PDB entry 8YWA | electron microscopy, 3.14 A resolution | chains H and A of the 8 polymer chains in the assembly

Chain H:
Molecule: Immunoglobulin heavy constant epsilon
From: Homo sapiens
Amino-acid sequence (577 residues; numbered -23 to 553; the number before each row is that of its first residue; numbers below 1 keep their minus sign (Met-23 is residue -23)):
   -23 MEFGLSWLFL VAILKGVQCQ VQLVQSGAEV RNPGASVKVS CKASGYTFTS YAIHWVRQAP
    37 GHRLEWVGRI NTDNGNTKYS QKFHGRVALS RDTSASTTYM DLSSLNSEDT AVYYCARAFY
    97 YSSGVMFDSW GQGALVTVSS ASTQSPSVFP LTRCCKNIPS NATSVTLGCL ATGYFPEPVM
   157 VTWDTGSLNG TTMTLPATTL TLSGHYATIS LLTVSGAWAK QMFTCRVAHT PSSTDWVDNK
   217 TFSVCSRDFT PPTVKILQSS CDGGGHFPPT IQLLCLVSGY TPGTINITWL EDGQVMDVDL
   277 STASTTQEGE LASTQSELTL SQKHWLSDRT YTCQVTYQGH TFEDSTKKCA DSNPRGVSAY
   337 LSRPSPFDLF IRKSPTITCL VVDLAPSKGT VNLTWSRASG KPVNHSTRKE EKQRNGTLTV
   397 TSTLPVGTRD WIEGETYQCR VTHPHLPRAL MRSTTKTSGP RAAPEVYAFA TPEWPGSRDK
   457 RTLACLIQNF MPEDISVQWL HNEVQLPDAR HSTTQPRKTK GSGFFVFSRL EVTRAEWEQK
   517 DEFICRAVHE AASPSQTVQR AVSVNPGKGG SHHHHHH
Not modelled in the structure: -23 to 116, 543-553
Disulfide bonds: Cys251-Cys309, Cys355-Cys415, Cys461-Cys521
Ligand contacts: N-acetylglucosamine (NAG; 2-acetamido-2-deoxy-beta-D-glucopyranose): Arg331, Val358, Asp359, Gln389, Asn391

Chain A:
Molecule: High affinity immunoglobulin epsilon receptor subunit alpha
From: Homo sapiens
UniProtKB: P12319 (FCERA_HUMAN); residue numbers follow UniProt; this construct covers 26-257
Amino-acid sequence (267 residues; row label = number of the first residue in the row):
     4 MDMRVPAQLL GLLLLWLSGA RCVPQKPKVS LNPPWNRIFK GENVTLTCNG NNFFEVSSTK
    64 WFHNGSLSEE TNSSLNIVNA KFEDSGEYKC QHQQVNESEP VYLEVFSDWL LLQASAEVVM
   124 EGQPLFLRCH GWRNWDVYKV IYYKDGEALK YWYENHNISI TNATVEDSGT YYCTGKVWQL
   184 DYESEPLNIT VIKAPREKYW LQFFIPLLVV ILFAVDTGLF ISTQQQVTFL LKIKRTRKGF
   244 RLLNPHPKPN PKNNGGGSMD YKDDDDK
Not modelled in the structure: 4-26, 197-199, 235-270
Differences from the reference sequence: initiating methionine (4); expression tag (5-25, 258-270)
UniProt features mapped onto this chain:
  - glycosylation (N-linked (GlcNAc...) asparagine): Asn46, Asn67, Asn75, Asn99, Asn160, Asn165, Asn191
Disulfide bonds: Cys51-Cys93, Cys132-Cys176
Ligand contacts:
  - N-acetylglucosamine (NAG; 2-acetamido-2-deoxy-beta-D-glucopyranose), molecule 1: Trp38, Asn158, Asn160
  - N-acetylglucosamine (NAG), molecule 2: Asn67, Phe85, Glu86, Ser88
  - N-acetylglucosamine (NAG), molecule 3: Gly125, Thr164, Asn165

Chain H / chain A interface:
Pairs across the interface - 19 pairs, chain H then chain A:
  Asn329(H) - Trp181(A)
  Asn329(H) - Gln182(A)  hydrogen bond (backbone-side chain)
  Pro330(H) - Trp181(A)
  Pro330(H) - Gln182(A)
  Arg331(H) - Trp181(A)
  Arg331(H) - Gln182(A)
  Arg331(H) - Leu183(A)
  Gly332(H) - Trp181(A)
  Val333(H) - Leu183(A)
  His421(H) - Trp135(A)  hydrogen bond (backbone-side chain)
  His421(H) - Arg136(A)  hydrogen bond
  Leu422(H) - Trp112(A)  hydrophobic
  Pro423(H) - Ser110(A)  hydrogen bond (backbone-side chain)
  Pro423(H) - Asp111(A)
  Pro423(H) - Trp112(A)
  Pro423(H) - Trp135(A)  hydrophobic
  Arg424(H) - Ser110(A)  hydrogen bond (side chain-backbone)
  Arg424(H) - Asp111(A)  salt bridge
  Arg424(H) - Trp112(A)
Interface residues without a listed pair, chain H (10 interface residues in all): Pro420
Interface residues without a listed pair, chain A (10 interface residues in all): Trp138, Tyr141

In short:
Chain H and chain A each contribute 10 residues to their interface; the contacts include 5 hydrogen bonds and
1 salt bridge. Among the polar pairs are Arg424(H)-Asp111(A), Asn329(H)-Gln182(A) and His421(H)-Trp135(A).
Ligands of chain H: N-acetylglucosamine. Chain A binds 3 copies of N-acetylglucosamine.
Here chain H is Immunoglobulin heavy constant epsilon and chain A is High affinity immunoglobulin epsilon
receptor subunit alpha, both from Homo sapiens. Entry 8YWA (The structure of IgE receptor binding to IgE) was
determined by electron microscopy (same publication as 8YVU).
